PDB entry 1ICX | X-ray diffraction, 1.95 A resolution | chain A

# Chain A
Protein: Protein LLR18A
From: Lupinus luteus
UniProtKB: P52778 (L18A_LUPLU); residues 1-155 here correspond to UniProt positions 2-156 (UniProt number = residue number + 1)
Amino-acid sequence (155 residues; numbered 1 to 155; the number before each row is that of its first residue):
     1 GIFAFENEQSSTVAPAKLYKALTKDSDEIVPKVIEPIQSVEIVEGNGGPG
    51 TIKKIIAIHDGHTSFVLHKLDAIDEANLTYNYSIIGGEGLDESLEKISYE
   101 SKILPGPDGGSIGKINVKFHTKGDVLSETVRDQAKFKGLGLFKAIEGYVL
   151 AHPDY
Curated features (UniProtKB/Swiss-Prot):
  - binding site (trans-zeatin): N7, D27, K53, D132, K135
  - binding site (Ca(2+)): P31, I37

# Summary
Curated annotation (UniProt) lists 5 trans-zeatin-binding residues and Ca2+-binding residues P31 and I37.
Chain A is Protein LLR18A (Lupinus luteus); the structure, Crystal structure of pathogenesis-related protein
llpr10.1a from yellow lupine, was determined by X-ray diffraction, deposited together with 1IFV.
